PDB entry 5MJT | X-ray diffraction, 1.40 A resolution | chains L and H of the 3 polymer chains in the assembly

Chain L:
Protein: Thrombin light chain
Organism: Homo sapiens
Notes: EC 3.4.21.5
UniProt: P00734 (THRB_HUMAN); the construct lacks a stretch of the UniProt sequence, so the offset changes along the chain: -4 to 0 = UniProt 328-332; 1-14 = UniProt 336-349; 15-17 = UniProt 361-363
Chain sequence (36 residues; numbered -4 to 17 plus 14 insertion-coded residues; the number before each row is that of its first residue; a row labelled like 14A-14K holds insertion residues (14A, then the next letters in order); numbers below 1 keep their minus sign (Thr-4 is residue -4)):
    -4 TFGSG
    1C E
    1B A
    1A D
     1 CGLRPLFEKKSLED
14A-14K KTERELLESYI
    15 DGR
Unresolved in the structure: -4 to 0
UniProt features mapped onto this chain:
  - site: Arg17 (Cleavage)

Chain H:
Protein: Thrombin heavy chain
Organism: Homo sapiens
Notes: EC 3.4.21.5
UniProt: P00734 (THRB_HUMAN); the construct lacks a stretch of the UniProt sequence and is renumbered around it, so the offset changes along the chain: 16-36 = UniProt 364-384; 37-60 = UniProt 386-409; 61-77 = UniProt 419-435; 78-97 = UniProt 437-456; 7 more segments
Chain sequence (259 residues; numbered 16 to 247 plus 30 insertion-coded residues; 3 numbers in that range are skipped by the numbering (no residue carries them; nothing is unmodelled there); the number before each row is that of its first residue; a row labelled like 60A-60I holds insertion residues (60A, then the next letters in order)):
    16 IVEGSDAEIGMSPWQVMLFRK
   36A S
    37 PQELLCGASLISDRWVLTAAHCLL
60A-60I YPPWDKNFT
    61 ENDLLVRIGKHSRTRYE
   77A R
    78 NIEKISMLEKIYIHPRYNWR
   97A E
    98 NLDRDIALMKLKKPVAFSDYIHPVCLPDRETA
129A-129C ASL
   130 LQAGYKGRVTGWGNLKET
147A-147G WTANVGK
   150 GQPSVLQVVNLPIVERPVCKDSTRIRITDNMFCAG
  184A Y
   185 KP
186A-186D DEGK
   187 RGDSCEGDSGGPFVMKSP
204A-204B FN
   205 NRWYQMGIVSWGE
   219 GCD
  221A R
   222 DGKYGFYTHVFRLKKWIQKVIDQFGE
Unresolved in the structure: 147A-147G, 246-247
Cystine bridges: Cys42-Cys58, Cys168-Cys182, Cys191-Cys220
Construct notes: conflict Ser190 (Ala563 in P00734)
Ion coordination: Na+ site 1: Lys169, Thr172, Phe204A; Na+ site 2: Arg221A, Lys224
Small-molecule neighbours: 23U (beta-phenyl-D-phenylalanyl-N-(3-chlorobenzyl)-L-prolinamide): His57, Tyr60A, Trp60D, Glu97A, Asn98, Leu99, Ile174, Asp189, Ser190, Cys191, Glu192, Ser195, Val213, Ser214, Trp215, Gly216, Glu217, Gly219, Cys220, Gly226, Phe227, Tyr228
UniProt features mapped onto this chain:
  - region: Ala183 to Val200 (High affinity receptor-binding region which is also known as the TP508 peptide)
  - active site (Charge relay system): His57, Asp102, Ser195
  - glycosylation: Asn60G (N-linked (GlcNAc...) (complex) asparagine)

Interface between chain L and chain H:
Disulfides between the chains: Cys1(L)-Cys122(H)
Contacting residue pairs - 65 pairs, chain L then chain H:
  Cys1(L) - Pro120(H)
  Cys1(L) - Val121(H)
  Cys1(L) - Cys122(H)  disulfide
  Cys1(L) - Arg206(H)  hydrogen bond (backbone-side chain)
  Asp1A(L) - His119(H)  salt bridge
  Asp1A(L) - Arg206(H)
  Ala1B(L) - Arg206(H)  hydrogen bond (backbone-side chain)
  Glu1C(L) - Pro120(H)
  Gly2(L) - Trp29(H)
  Gly2(L) - Pro120(H)  hydrogen bond (backbone-backbone)
  Gly2(L) - Cys122(H)
  Gly2(L) - Arg206(H)
  Gly2(L) - Trp207(H)  hydrogen bond (backbone-backbone)
  Leu3(L) - His119(H)  hydrogen bond (backbone-side chain)
  Leu3(L) - Asn205(H)
  Leu3(L) - Arg206(H)
  Arg4(L) - Gly25(H)
  Arg4(L) - Met26(H)  hydrogen bond (side chain-backbone)
  Arg4(L) - Pro28(H)
  Arg4(L) - Trp29(H)
  Arg4(L) - Arg137(H)
  Arg4(L) - Trp207(H)
  Pro5(L) - Ser115(H)
  Pro5(L) - Asp116(H)
  Pro5(L) - His119(H)
  Leu6(L) - Ile24(H)
  Leu6(L) - Asp116(H)
  Phe7(L) - Glu23(H)
  Phe7(L) - Ile24(H)
  Phe7(L) - Gly25(H)
  Phe7(L) - Met26(H)  hydrophobic
  Glu8(L) - Lys202(H)  salt bridge
  Glu8(L) - Asn205(H)
  Glu8(L) - Trp207(H)  hydrogen bond
  Lys9(L) - His119(H)
  Asp14(L) - Glu23(H)
  Asp14(L) - Met26(H)
  Asp14(L) - Arg137(H)  salt bridge
  Asp14(L) - Trp207(H)
  Lys14A(L) - Glu23(H)  hydrogen bond (backbone-side chain)
  Thr14B(L) - Arg137(H)  hydrogen bond
  Thr14B(L) - Asn159(H)  hydrogen bond
  Glu14C(L) - Arg137(H)
  Glu14C(L) - Lys202(H)  salt bridge
  Glu14E(L) - Lys135(H)  salt bridge
  Glu14E(L) - Asn159(H)  hydrogen bond
  Glu14E(L) - Tyr184A(H)  hydrogen bond
  Leu14F(L) - Lys135(H)
  Leu14F(L) - Gly136(H)
  Leu14F(L) - Asn159(H)
  Leu14F(L) - Trp207(H)  hydrophobic
  Leu14G(L) - Pro204(H)  hydrophobic
  Ser14I(L) - Gly133(H)
  Ser14I(L) - Tyr134(H)
  Ser14I(L) - Lys135(H)  hydrogen bond (side chain-backbone)
  Tyr14J(L) - Tyr134(H)  hydrophobic
  Tyr14J(L) - Lys135(H)  hydrogen bond (side chain-backbone)
  Tyr14J(L) - Met201(H)
  Tyr14J(L) - Lys202(H)
  Tyr14J(L) - Pro204(H)
  Ile14K(L) - Tyr134(H)  hydrogen bond (backbone-side chain)
  Asp15(L) - Ser129B(H)  hydrogen bond
  Asp15(L) - Gln131(H)
  Asp15(L) - Tyr134(H)  hydrogen bond (backbone-side chain)
  Asp15(L) - Phe204A(H)
Also at the interface, not in a pair above, chain L (24 interface residues in all): Gly16
Also at the interface, not in a pair above, chain H (32 interface residues in all): Ser48, Phe114, Tyr117, Leu129C

In short:
24 residues of chain L face 32 of chain H across their interface, with 1 disulfide bond, 17 hydrogen bonds and
5 salt bridges. Among the polar pairs are Asp1A(L)-His119(H), Glu8(L)-Lys202(H) and Glu14E(L)-Lys135(H).
Ligands of chain H: compound 23U.
Here chain L is Thrombin light chain and chain H is Thrombin heavy chain, both from Homo sapiens. Entry 5MJT
(Thrombin Mutant A190S in complex with (S) -1 - ((R) -2-amino-3,3-diphenylpropanoyl) -N- (3-chlorobenzyl)
pyrrolidine-2-carboxamide) was determined by X-ray diffraction.
